PDB entry 6UPL | electron microscopy, 7.40 A resolution (low resolution: residue-level contacts below are approximate; hydrogen-bond / salt-bridge calls are withheld) | chains F and I of the 12 polymer chains in the assembly

# Chain F
Molecule: Histone H4
From: Homo sapiens
UniProtKB: P62805 (H4_HUMAN); residues 0-102 here correspond to UniProt positions 1-103 (UniProt number = residue number + 1)
Amino-acid sequence (103 residues; row label = number of the first residue in the row; numbering starts at 0):
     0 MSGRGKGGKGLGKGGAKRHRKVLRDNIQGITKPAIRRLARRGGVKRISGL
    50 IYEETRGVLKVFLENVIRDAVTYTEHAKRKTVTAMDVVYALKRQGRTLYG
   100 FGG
Not modelled in the structure: 0-18
UniProt features mapped onto this chain:
  - DNA-binding region: Lys16 to Lys20
  - modified residue: Ser1 (N-acetylserine), Arg3 (Asymmetric dimethylarginine), Lys5 (N6-(2-hydroxyisobutyryl)lysine), Lys8 (N6-(2-hydroxyisobutyryl)lysine), Lys12 (N6-(2-hydroxyisobutyryl)lysine), Lys16 (N6-(2-hydroxyisobutyryl)lysine), Lys20 (N6,N6,N6-trimethyllysine), Lys31 (N6-(2-hydroxyisobutyryl)lysine), Lys44 (N6-(2-hydroxyisobutyryl)lysine), Ser47 (Phosphoserine), Tyr51 (Phosphotyrosine), Lys59 (N6-(2-hydroxyisobutyryl)lysine), Lys77 (N6-(2-hydroxyisobutyryl)lysine), Lys79 (N6-(2-hydroxyisobutyryl)lysine), Thr80 (Phosphothreonine), Tyr88 (Phosphotyrosine), Lys91 (N6-(2-hydroxyisobutyryl)lysine)
  - cross-link (Glycyl lysine isopeptide (Lys-Gly)): Lys12 (interchain with G-Cter in SUMO2), Lys20 (interchain with G-Cter in SUMO2), Lys31 (interchain with G-Cter in SUMO2), Lys59 (interchain with G-Cter in SUMO2), Lys79 (interchain with G-Cter in SUMO2), Lys91 (interchain with G-Cter in SUMO2)

# Chain I
Molecule: 79-nt DNA strand
Sequence (79 nucleotides; each row starts with the number of its first residue; numbers below 1 keep their minus sign (DT-39 is residue -39)):
   -39 TCGTAGACAGCTCTAGCACCGCTTAAACGCACGTACGCGCTGTCCCCCGC
    11 GTTTTAACCGCCAAGGGGATTACTCCCTA

# Interface between chain F and chain I
Pairs across the interface (12):
  Lys31(F) with DC8(I)
  Arg39(F) with DC8(I)
  Arg45(F) with DC6(I); DC7(I)
  Ile46(F) with DC7(I)
  Ser47(F) with DC7(I)
  Lys77(F) with DG28(I)
  Arg78(F) with DG28(I)
  Lys79(F) with DG27(I); DG28(I)
  Thr80(F) with DG27(I); DG28(I)
Interface residues without a listed pair, chain F (11 interface residues in all): Lys44, Gly48

# In short
11 residues of chain F and 5 residues of chain I are in contact. UniProt lists a DNA-binding region on chain
F.
Here chain F is Histone H4 (Homo sapiens) and chain I is a 79-nt DNA strand. Entry 6UPL (Structure of
FACT_subnucleosome complex 2) was determined by electron microscopy (same publication as 6UPK).
